6LC8 - chain A; structure by X-ray diffraction, 1.60 A resolution.

== Chain A ==
Protein: Beta-lactamase
Source organism: Enterobacter cloacae
Notes: EC 3.5.2.6
Sequence (360 residues; each row starts with the number of its first residue; numbering starts at 0):
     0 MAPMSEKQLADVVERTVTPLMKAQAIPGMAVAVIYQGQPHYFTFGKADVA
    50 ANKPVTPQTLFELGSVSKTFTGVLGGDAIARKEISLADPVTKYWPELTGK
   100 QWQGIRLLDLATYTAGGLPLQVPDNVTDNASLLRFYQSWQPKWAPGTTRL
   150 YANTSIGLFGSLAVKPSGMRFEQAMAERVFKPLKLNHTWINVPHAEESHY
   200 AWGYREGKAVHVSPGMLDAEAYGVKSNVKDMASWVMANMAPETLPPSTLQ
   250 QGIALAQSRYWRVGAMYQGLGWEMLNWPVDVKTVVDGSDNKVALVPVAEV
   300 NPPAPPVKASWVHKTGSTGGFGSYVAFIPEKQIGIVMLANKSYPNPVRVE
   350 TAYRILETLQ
Disordered / not traced: 0-1, 359
Glycans and other covalent adducts: NXL104, bound form (NXL) linked to Ser64
Residues lining bound ligands:
  - 1,4-diethylene dioxide (DIO): Trp93, Asn128, Leu131, Leu157, Ser160, Leu161, Lys164
  - NXL104, bound form (NXL; (2S,5R)-1-formyl-5-[(sulfooxy)amino]piperidine-2-carboxamide): Gly63, Lys67, Leu119, Gln120, Tyr150, Asn152, Tyr221, Asn289, Lys313, Thr314, Gly315, Ser316, Asn344
From the paper describing this entry:
  - binding site for NXL104, bound form: Ser64, Gln120, Asn152, Asn289, Lys313, Thr314, Ser316, Asn344
  - catalytic residues: Ser64

== Overview ==
Chain A binds 1,4-diethylene dioxide. NXL104, bound form is covalently linked to Ser64. From the paper: the
catalytic residue Ser64; a binding site for NXL104, bound form at Ser64, Gln120 and Asn152 among others.
Chain A is Beta-lactamase (Enterobacter cloacae); the structure, Crystal structure of AmpC Ent385 complex form
with avibactam, was determined by X-ray diffraction together with 6LC7 and 6LC9 from the same study.
